Entry 7BUX (X-ray diffraction, 2.20 A resolution); this record covers chains A and B.

[Chain A (and B)]
Molecule: FPS2
From: Eucommia ulmoides
Notes: chain B of this document is another copy of the same molecule, construct and numbering; everything in this record applies to it too
Reference sequence: Q94IE8 (Q94IE8_EUCUL); residues 1-342 here = UniProt positions 1-342
Chain sequence (358 residues; row label = number of the first residue in the row; numbers below 1 keep their minus sign (Met-15 is residue -15)):
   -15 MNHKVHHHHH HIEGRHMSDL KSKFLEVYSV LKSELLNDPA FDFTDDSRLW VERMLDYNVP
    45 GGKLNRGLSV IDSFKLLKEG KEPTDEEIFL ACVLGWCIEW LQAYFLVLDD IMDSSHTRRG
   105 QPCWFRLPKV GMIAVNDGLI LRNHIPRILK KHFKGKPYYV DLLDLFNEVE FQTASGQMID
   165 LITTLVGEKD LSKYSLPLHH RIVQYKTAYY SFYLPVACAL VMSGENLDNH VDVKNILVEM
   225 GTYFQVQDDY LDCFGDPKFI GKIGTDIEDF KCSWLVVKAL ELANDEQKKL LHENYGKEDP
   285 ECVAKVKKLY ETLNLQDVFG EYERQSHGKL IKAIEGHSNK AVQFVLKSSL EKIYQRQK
Not modelled in the structure: -15 to 1 (chain B: -15 to 2, 239-247)
Sequence notes: initiating methionine (-15); expression tag (-14 to 0)
From the paper describing this entry:
  - specificity-determining residues: Tyr88, Phe89

[Interface between chain A and chain B]
Contacting residue pairs (87; chain A residue first):
  Asp22(A) - Phe155(B)
  Ala24(A) - Gln156(B)  hydrogen bond (backbone-side chain)
  Ala24(A) - Tyr189(B)
  Phe25(A) - Phe155(B)  hydrophobic
  Phe25(A) - Ser159(B)
  Phe25(A) - Ile163(B)  hydrophobic
  Phe25(A) - Tyr189(B)
  Asp26(A) - Arg185(B)  salt bridge
  Asp26(A) - Tyr189(B)  hydrogen bond (backbone-side chain)
  Thr28(A) - Arg185(B)
  Ser31(A) - Met162(B)
  Ser31(A) - Ile163(B)
  Trp34(A) - Met162(B)
  Trp34(A) - Ile166(B)  hydrophobic
  Val35(A) - Met162(B)  hydrophobic
  Tyr88(A) - Leu123(B)
  Phe89(A) - Leu123(B)  hydrophobic
  Leu92(A) - Leu123(B)  hydrophobic
  Ile95(A) - Met116(B)  hydrophobic
  Met96(A) - Met116(B)
  Met96(A) - Val119(B)  hydrophobic
  Met96(A) - Asn120(B)
  Lys113(A) - Val170(B)
  Met116(A) - Ile95(B)  hydrophobic
  Met116(A) - Met96(B)
  Met116(A) - Met116(B)  hydrophobic
  Ile117(A) - Val170(B)  hydrophobic
  Val119(A) - Met96(B)  hydrophobic
  Asn120(A) - Met96(B)
  Asn120(A) - Ala158(B)  hydrogen bond (side chain-backbone)
  Asn120(A) - Gln161(B)
  Asn120(A) - Met162(B)
  Asn120(A) - Leu165(B)
  Leu123(A) - Tyr88(B)
  Leu123(A) - Phe89(B)  hydrophobic
  Leu123(A) - Leu92(B)  hydrophobic
  Ile124(A) - Ala158(B)
  Ile124(A) - Ser159(B)
  Arg126(A) - Arg126(B)
  Arg126(A) - Asn151(B)  hydrogen bond
  Arg126(A) - Glu154(B)  salt bridge
  Asn127(A) - Asn151(B)
  Asn127(A) - Glu154(B)  hydrogen bond
  Asn127(A) - Phe155(B)  hydrogen bond (side chain-backbone)
  Pro130(A) - Asn151(B)
  Arg131(A) - Glu152(B)  salt bridge
  Lys134(A) - Asp148(B)  salt bridge
  Lys138(A) - Asp148(B)  salt bridge
  Tyr143(A) - Val144(B)  hydrophobic
  Tyr143(A) - Asp148(B)  hydrogen bond
  Val144(A) - Tyr143(B)  hydrophobic
  Asp148(A) - Lys134(B)  salt bridge
  Asp148(A) - Lys138(B)  salt bridge
  Asp148(A) - Tyr143(B)  hydrogen bond
  Asn151(A) - Arg126(B)  hydrogen bond
  Asn151(A) - Asn127(B)
  Asn151(A) - Pro130(B)
  Glu152(A) - Arg131(B)  salt bridge
  Glu154(A) - Arg126(B)  salt bridge
  Glu154(A) - Asn127(B)  hydrogen bond
  Phe155(A) - Asp22(B)
  Phe155(A) - Ala24(B)  hydrophobic
  Phe155(A) - Phe25(B)  hydrophobic
  Phe155(A) - Asn127(B)  hydrogen bond (backbone-side chain)
  Phe155(A) - Arg131(B)
  Gln156(A) - Ala24(B)  hydrogen bond (side chain-backbone)
  Ala158(A) - Asn120(B)  hydrogen bond (backbone-side chain)
  Ala158(A) - Ile124(B)
  Ser159(A) - Phe25(B)
  Ser159(A) - Ile124(B)
  Gln161(A) - Asn120(B)
  Met162(A) - Ser31(B)
  Met162(A) - Trp34(B)
  Met162(A) - Val35(B)  hydrophobic
  Met162(A) - Asn120(B)
  Ile163(A) - Phe25(B)  hydrophobic
  Ile163(A) - Ser31(B)
  Leu165(A) - Asn120(B)
  Ile166(A) - Trp34(B)  hydrophobic
  Val170(A) - Trp34(B)  hydrophobic
  Val170(A) - Lys113(B)
  Val170(A) - Ile117(B)  hydrophobic
  Arg185(A) - Asp26(B)  salt bridge
  Arg185(A) - Thr28(B)
  Tyr189(A) - Ala24(B)
  Tyr189(A) - Phe25(B)
  Tyr189(A) - Asp26(B)  hydrogen bond (side chain-backbone)
Also at the interface, not in a pair above, chain A (49 interface residues in all): Asp30, His128, Leu147, Gly160, Leu169
Also at the interface, not in a pair above, chain B (48 interface residues in all): Asp30, His128, Leu147, Gly160

[In short]
49 residues of chain A and 48 residues of chain B are in contact, with 14 hydrogen bonds and 10 salt bridges.
Among the polar pairs are Asp26(A)-Arg185(B), Arg126(A)-Glu154(B) and Arg131(A)-Glu152(B). The paper reports
specificity determinants Tyr88(A) and Phe89(A).
Chain A and chain B are both FPS2 (Eucommia ulmoides); the structure, Eucommia ulmoides FPS1, was determined
by X-ray diffraction (same publication as 7BUU, 7BUV and 7BUW).
